PDB entry 8YS6 | electron microscopy, 3.03 A resolution | chains A and G of the 8 polymer chains in the assembly

# Chain A (and G)
Name: 2-oxoglutarate synthase subunit alpha
Source organism: Helicobacter pylori
Notes: chain G of this document is another copy of the same molecule, construct and numbering; everything in this record applies to it too
UniProt: A0A2T6W5S4 (A0A2T6W5S4_HELPX); residues 1-375 here = UniProt positions 1-375
Sequence (375 residues; numbered 1 to 375; the number before each row is that of its first residue):
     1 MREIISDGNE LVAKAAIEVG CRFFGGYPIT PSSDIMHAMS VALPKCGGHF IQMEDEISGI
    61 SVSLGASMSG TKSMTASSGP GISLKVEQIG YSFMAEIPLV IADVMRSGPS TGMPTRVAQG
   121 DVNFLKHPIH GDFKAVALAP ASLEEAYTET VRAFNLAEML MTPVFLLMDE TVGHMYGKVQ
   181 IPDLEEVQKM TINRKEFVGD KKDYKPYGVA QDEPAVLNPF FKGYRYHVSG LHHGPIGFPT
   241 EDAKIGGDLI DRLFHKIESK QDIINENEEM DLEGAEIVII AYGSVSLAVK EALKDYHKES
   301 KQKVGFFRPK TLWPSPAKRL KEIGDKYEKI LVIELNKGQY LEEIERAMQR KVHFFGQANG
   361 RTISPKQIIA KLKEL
Disordered / not traced: 375
Ligand contacts: thiamine diphosphate: Tyr-27, Pro-28, Ile-29, Pro-80, Arg-106, Thr-111

# How chain A and chain G interact
Residue-residue contacts (77):
  Gly-79(A) with His-130(G)
  Pro-80(A) with His-130(G)
  Ser-83(A) with Val-86(G); His-130(G)
  Val-86(A) with Ser-83(G)
  Met-94(A) with Pro-109(G)
  Ser-107(A) with His-232(G)
  Gly-108(A) with Gly-131(G); His-232(G)
  Pro-109(A) with Met-94(G); His-130(G); Asp-132(G)
  Ser-110(A) with Gly-90(G); Met-94(G); Gly-230(G), hydrogen bond (side chain-backbone)
  Thr-111(A) with Leu-231(G)
  Gly-112(A) with Gly-230(G), hydrogen bond (backbone-backbone); Leu-231(G); His-232(G), hydrogen bond (backbone-backbone)
  Met-113(A) with His-232(G); Glu-241(G); Asp-242(G); Gly-246(G)
  Pro-114(A) with Leu-231(G)
  Thr-115(A) with Glu-241(G), hydrogen bond
  Arg-116(A) with Glu-241(G), salt bridge
  Gly-120(A) with Gly-131(G)
  Asp-121(A) with His-130(G); Gly-131(G), hydrogen bond (side chain-backbone)
  Asn-123(A) with His-127(G)
  Phe-124(A) with Pro-128(G); Ile-129(G)
  Lys-126(A) with Glu-342(G), salt bridge
  His-127(A) with Asn-123(G); Gln-339(G)
  Pro-128(A) with Phe-124(G)
  Ile-129(A) with Phe-124(G)
  His-130(A) with Ser-83(G); Pro-109(G); Ser-110(G); Asp-121(G)
  Gly-131(A) with Gly-108(G); Pro-109(G); Gly-120(G); Asp-121(G); Gln-339(G)
  Asp-132(A) with Pro-109(G); Lys-337(G); Gln-339(G), hydrogen bond
  Gly-230(A) with Ser-110(G), hydrogen bond (backbone-side chain)
  Leu-231(A) with Gly-112(G)
  His-232(A) with Gly-112(G)
  Glu-241(A) with Met-113(G); Thr-115(G); Arg-116(G), salt bridge; Arg-361(G)
  Asp-251(A) with Lys-337(G), salt bridge
  Asn-336(A) with Asp-132(G)
  Lys-337(A) with Asp-132(G); Asp-251(G), salt bridge; Phe-254(G)
  Gln-339(A) with His-127(G); Gly-131(G); Asp-132(G), hydrogen bond
  Glu-342(A) with Lys-126(G), salt bridge
  Glu-345(A) with Arg-346(G), salt bridge
  Arg-346(A) with Glu-345(G), salt bridge; Arg-346(G)
  Gln-349(A) with Gln-349(G); Lys-351(G)
  Lys-351(A) with Gln-349(G)
  Ala-358(A) with Ile-250(G)
  Asn-359(A) with Ala-243(G); Gly-247(G)
  Arg-361(A) with Glu-241(G), hydrogen bond (side chain-backbone); Asp-242(G); Ala-243(G)
Other interface residues (no listed pair), chain A (52 interface residues in all): Leu-84, Glu-87, Gly-90, Tyr-91, Asp-242, Ala-243, Gly-246, Ile-250, Phe-254, Arg-350
Other interface residues (no listed pair), chain G (53 interface residues in all): Gly-79, Pro-80, Leu-84, Glu-87, Tyr-91, Phe-93, Thr-111, Thr-240, Asn-336, Arg-350, Ala-358, Asn-359

# Overview
Chain A and chain G form an interface of 52 and 53 residues respectively, with 9 hydrogen bonds and 8 salt
bridges. Polar pairs include Arg-116(A)/Glu-241(G), Lys-126(A)/Glu-342(G) and Asp-251(A)/Lys-337(G). Ligands
of chain A: thiamine diphosphate.
Both chains are 2-oxoglutarate synthase subunit alpha (Helicobacter pylori). Entry 8YS6 (Helicobacter pylori
OorDABC in complex with Napabucasin) was determined by electron microscopy, deposited together with 8YS5.
